Entry 9ETZ (electron microscopy, 2.40 A resolution); this record covers chains b and j of the 32 polymer chains in the assembly.

== Chain b ==
Molecule: Cytochrome c oxidase subunit 2
From: Saccharomyces cerevisiae
Notes: EC 7.1.1.9
UniProtKB: P00410 (COX2_YEAST); numbering as in UniProt (aligned over 16-251)
Chain sequence (236 residues; each row starts with the number of its first residue):
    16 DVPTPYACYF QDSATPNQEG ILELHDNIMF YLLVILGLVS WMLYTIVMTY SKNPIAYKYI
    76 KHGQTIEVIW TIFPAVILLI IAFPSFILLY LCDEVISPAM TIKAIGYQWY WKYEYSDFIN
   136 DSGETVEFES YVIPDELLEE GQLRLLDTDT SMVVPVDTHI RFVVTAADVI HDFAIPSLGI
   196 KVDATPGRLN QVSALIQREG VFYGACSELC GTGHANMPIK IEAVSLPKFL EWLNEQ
Swiss-Prot annotation at these positions:
  - binding site (Cu cation): H186, C221, E223, C225, H229, M232
  - binding site (Mg(2+)): E223
Reported in the primary citation:
  - catalytic residues: E82

== Chain j ==
Molecule: Cytochrome c oxidase subunit 12, mitochondrial
From: Saccharomyces cerevisiae
UniProtKB: Q01519 (COX12_YEAST); numbering as in UniProt (aligned over 7-81)
Chain sequence (75 residues; row label = number of the first residue in the row):
     7 SPLHTVGFDA RFPQQNQTKH CWQSYVDYHK CVNMKGEDFA PCKVFWKTYN ALCPLDWIEK
    67 WDDQREKGIF AGDIN
Disulfides: C27-C59, C37-C48
Swiss-Prot annotation at these positions:
  - motif: C27 to C37 (Cx9C motif), C48 to C59 (Cx10C motif)

== How chain b and chain j interact ==
Contacting residue pairs (43; chain b residue first):
  P113(b) - T11(j)
  A114(b) - L9(j)
  A114(b) - H10(j)
  A114(b) - T11(j)
  M115(b) - T11(j)
  T116(b) - T11(j)
  T116(b) - A57(j)
  K118(b) - N56(j)
  K118(b) - A57(j)
  K118(b) - C59(j)  hydrogen bond (side chain-backbone)
  Y122(b) - D62(j)
  E129(b) - L61(j)
  S131(b) - N56(j)
  S131(b) - A57(j)
  D132(b) - H10(j)
  D132(b) - T11(j)  hydrogen bond
  D132(b) - A57(j)
  F133(b) - W52(j)  hydrophobic
  F133(b) - N56(j)
  I134(b) - P8(j)
  T140(b) - L61(j)
  E142(b) - L61(j)
  R176(b) - V12(j)  hydrogen bond (side chain-backbone)
  R176(b) - G13(j)
  T180(b) - P60(j)
  V197(b) - Q21(j)
  G202(b) - T24(j)
  G202(b) - W63(j)
  R203(b) - N22(j)
  R203(b) - T24(j)
  L204(b) - Q21(j)
  L204(b) - N22(j)
  L204(b) - Q23(j)  hydrogen bond (backbone-backbone)
  L204(b) - T24(j)  hydrogen bond (backbone-side chain)
  L204(b) - L58(j)
  L204(b) - P60(j)
  L204(b) - W63(j)  hydrophobic
  N205(b) - Q21(j)
  N205(b) - N22(j)
  Q206(b) - Q20(j)  hydrogen bond (side chain-backbone)
  Q206(b) - Q21(j)  hydrogen bond (backbone-backbone)
  Q206(b) - Q23(j)
  L241(b) - L9(j)  hydrophobic
Other interface residues (no listed pair), chain b (29 interface residues in all): D108, V110, I111, K127, T173, V178, L245
Other interface residues (no listed pair), chain j (23 interface residues in all): S7, F14, C27

== Overview ==
29 residues of chain b and 23 residues of chain j are in contact; the contacts include 7 hydrogen bonds. Polar
pairs include K118(b)-C59(j), D132(b)-T11(j) and R176(b)-V12(j). Curated annotation (UniProt) lists 6 Cu
cation-binding residues and Mg2+-binding residue E223(b) on chain b. The paper reports the catalytic residue
E82(b).
Here chain b is Cytochrome c oxidase subunit 2 and chain j is Cytochrome c oxidase subunit 12, mitochondrial,
both from Saccharomyces cerevisiae. Entry 9ETZ (III2IV respiratory supercomplex from Saccharomyces cerevisiae)
was determined by electron microscopy.
